Entry 8CM7 (X-ray diffraction, 2.12 A resolution); this record covers chains A and B.

[Chain A]
Name: Formate dehydrogenase, alpha subunit, selenocysteine-containing
Source organism: Desulfovibrio vulgaris str. Hildenborough
Reference sequence: Q72EJ1 (Q72EJ1_DESVH); residues 1-1005 here = UniProt positions 1-1005
Sequence (1013 residues; each row starts with the number of its first residue):
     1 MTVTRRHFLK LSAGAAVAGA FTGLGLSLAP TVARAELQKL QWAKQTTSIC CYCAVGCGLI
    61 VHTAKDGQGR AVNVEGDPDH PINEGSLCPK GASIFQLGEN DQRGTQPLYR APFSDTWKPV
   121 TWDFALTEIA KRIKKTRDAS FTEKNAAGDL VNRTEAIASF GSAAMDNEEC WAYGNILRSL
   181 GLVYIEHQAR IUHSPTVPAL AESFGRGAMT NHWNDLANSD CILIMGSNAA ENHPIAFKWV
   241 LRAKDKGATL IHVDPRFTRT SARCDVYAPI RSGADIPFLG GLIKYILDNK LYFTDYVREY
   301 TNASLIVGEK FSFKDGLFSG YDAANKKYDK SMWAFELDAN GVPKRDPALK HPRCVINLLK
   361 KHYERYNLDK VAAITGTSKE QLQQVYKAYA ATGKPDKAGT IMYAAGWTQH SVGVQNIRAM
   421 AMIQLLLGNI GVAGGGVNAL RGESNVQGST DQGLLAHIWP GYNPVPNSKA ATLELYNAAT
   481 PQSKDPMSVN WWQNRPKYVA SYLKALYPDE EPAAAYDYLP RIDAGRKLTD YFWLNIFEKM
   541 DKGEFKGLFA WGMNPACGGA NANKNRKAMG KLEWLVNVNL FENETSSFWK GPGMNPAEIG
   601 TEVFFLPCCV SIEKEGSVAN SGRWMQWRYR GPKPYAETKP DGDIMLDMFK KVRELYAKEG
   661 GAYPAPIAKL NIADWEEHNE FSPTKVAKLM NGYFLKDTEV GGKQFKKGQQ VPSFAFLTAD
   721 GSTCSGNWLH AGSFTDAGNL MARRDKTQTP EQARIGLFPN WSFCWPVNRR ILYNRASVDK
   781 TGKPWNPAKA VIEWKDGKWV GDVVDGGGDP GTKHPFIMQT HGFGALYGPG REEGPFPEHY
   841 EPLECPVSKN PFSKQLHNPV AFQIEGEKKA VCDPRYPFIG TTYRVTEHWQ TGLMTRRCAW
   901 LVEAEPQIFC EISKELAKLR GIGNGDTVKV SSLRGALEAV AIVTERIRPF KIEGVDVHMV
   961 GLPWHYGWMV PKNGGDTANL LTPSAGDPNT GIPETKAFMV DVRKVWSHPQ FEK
Unresolved in the structure: 1-35, 861-868, 986-991, 1006-1013
Sequence notes: engineered mutation Ala-405 (Met in Q72EJ1); expression tag (1006-1013)
Modified residues: Sec-192 (selenocysteine)
Disulfide bonds: Cys-845/Cys-872
Bound ions: 4Fe-4S cluster Fe: Cys-50, Cys-53, Cys-57, Cys-88
Ligand contacts:
  - hydrosulfuric acid (H2S): Gln-188, Gly-442, Glu-443, Val-446
  - molybdopterin guanosine dinucleotide (MGD; 2-amino-5,6-dimercapto-7-methyl-3,7,8a,9-tetrahydro-8-oxa-1,3,9,10-tetraaza-anthracen-4-one guanosine dinucleotide), molecule 1: Cys-53, Lys-90, Sec-192, Met-225, Gly-226, Ser-227, Asn-228, Glu-231, Asn-232, His-233, Val-253, Asp-254, Pro-255, Arg-256, Thr-258, Ile-270, Ser-272, Gly-273, Asp-275, Ala-404, Ala-405, Gly-406, Trp-407, His-410, Gly-442, Glu-443, Thr-881, Thr-882, Tyr-883, Arg-884, Val-885, Thr-886, His-888, Trp-889, Gln-890, Trp-964, His-965, Lys-996
  - molybdopterin guanosine dinucleotide (MGD), molecule 2: Ala-164, Met-165, Gln-188, Ile-191, Sec-192, Gln-409, Glu-443, Trp-551, Gly-552, Met-553, Asn-554, Pro-555, Gly-558, Val-578, Asn-579, Leu-580, Cys-608, Cys-609, Lys-614, Asp-641, Thr-882, Arg-884, Trp-889, Gln-890, Thr-891, Gly-892, Leu-893, Met-894, Trp-964, Asn-979, Thr-982, Thr-995, Lys-996
  - 4Fe-4S cluster (SF4): Cys-50, Tyr-52, Cys-53, Val-55, Gly-56, Cys-57, Leu-87, Cys-88, Lys-90, Gly-91, His-233, Pro-234, Ile-235
Reported in the primary citation:
  - mutagenesis - M405A, C845A: decreased catalytic activity
  - conformationally variable residues (order/disorder transition, side-chain flip): Sec-192, Gln-409, Ala-985 to Ile-992
  - mutagenesis - C845A: unchanged stability
  - catalytic residues: Arg-441 (citing earlier work)

[Chain B]
Name: Formate dehydrogenase, beta subunit, putative
Source organism: Desulfovibrio vulgaris str. Hildenborough
Reference sequence: Q72EJ0 (Q72EJ0_DESVH); residues 1-215 here = UniProt positions 1-215
Sequence (215 residues; each row starts with the number of its first residue):
     1 MGKMFFVDLS RCTACRGCQI ACKQWKNLPA EETRNTGSHQ NPPDLSYVTL KTVRFTEKSR
    61 KGPGIDWLFF PEQCRHCVEP PCKGQADVDL EGAVVKDETT GAVLFTELTA KVDGESVRSA
   121 CPYDIPRIDP VTKRLSKCDM CNDRVQNGLL PACVKTCPTG TMNFGDEQEM LALAEKRLAE
   181 VKKTYPGAVL GDPNDVRVVY LFTRDPKDFY EHAVA
Unresolved in the structure: 1
Bound ions: 4Fe-4S cluster Fe site 1: Cys-12, Cys-15, Cys-18, Cys-157; 4Fe-4S cluster Fe site 2: Cys-22, Cys-138, Cys-141, Cys-153; 4Fe-4S cluster Fe site 3: Cys-74, Cys-77, Cys-82, Cys-121
Ligand contacts:
  - 4Fe-4S cluster (SF4), molecule 1: Phe-5, Cys-22, Lys-26, Leu-50, Lys-51, Gln-73, Cys-138, Asp-139, Met-140, Cys-141, Pro-151, Ala-152, Cys-153
  - 4Fe-4S cluster (SF4), molecule 2: Cys-12, Thr-13, Ala-14, Cys-15, Arg-16, Gly-17, Cys-18, Val-53, Pro-71, Thr-156, Cys-157, Pro-158, Thr-159, Thr-161, Met-162
  - 4Fe-4S cluster (SF4), molecule 3: Cys-74, Arg-75, His-76, Cys-77, Pro-81, Cys-82, Val-103, Phe-105, Cys-121, Pro-122, Tyr-123, Ile-125, Pro-126, Lys-137

[Chain A / chain B interface]
Contacting residue pairs (107; chain A residue first):
  Glu-36(A) / Asn-147(B)
  Leu-37(A) / Trp-25(B)  hydrophobic
  Leu-37(A) / Asp-143(B)
  Leu-37(A) / Arg-144(B)
  Leu-37(A) / Asn-147(B)
  Leu-37(A) / Leu-149(B)  hydrophobic
  Lys-39(A) / Gln-24(B)  hydrogen bond (side chain-backbone)
  Lys-39(A) / Trp-25(B)  hydrogen bond (side chain-backbone)
  Lys-39(A) / Asn-27(B)  hydrogen bond
  Asn-73(A) / Gln-24(B)  hydrogen bond
  Asn-73(A) / Trp-25(B)
  Val-74(A) / Gln-24(B)  hydrogen bond (backbone-side chain)
  Glu-75(A) / Trp-25(B)
  Glu-75(A) / Arg-144(B)  salt bridge
  Glu-75(A) / Lys-155(B)  salt bridge
  Gly-76(A) / Lys-155(B)  hydrogen bond (backbone-side chain)
  Pro-78(A) / Lys-155(B)
  Gly-85(A) / Lys-155(B)
  Ser-86(A) / Lys-155(B)  hydrogen bond (backbone-backbone)
  Ser-86(A) / Thr-156(B)
  Ser-86(A) / Cys-157(B)
  Ser-86(A) / Pro-158(B)
  Leu-87(A) / Gly-17(B)
  Leu-87(A) / Thr-156(B)  hydrogen bond (backbone-side chain)
  Pro-89(A) / Cys-15(B)
  Pro-89(A) / Arg-16(B)
  Pro-89(A) / Gly-17(B)
  Pro-89(A) / Ile-20(B)
  Ala-92(A) / Ile-20(B)  hydrophobic
  Ala-92(A) / Gln-24(B)
  Ser-93(A) / Ile-20(B)
  Phe-95(A) / Gln-24(B)
  Phe-95(A) / Asn-27(B)
  Ala-230(A) / Thr-13(B)
  Ile-235(A) / Pro-158(B)  hydrophobic
  Phe-237(A) / Thr-13(B)
  Lys-238(A) / Pro-158(B)
  Leu-241(A) / Arg-11(B)
  Leu-241(A) / Thr-159(B)
  Lys-244(A) / Thr-184(B)
  Asp-245(A) / Arg-11(B)  salt bridge
  Phe-257(A) / Arg-60(B)
  Phe-257(A) / Gly-64(B)
  Phe-257(A) / Ile-65(B)
  Thr-258(A) / Trp-67(B)
  Arg-259(A) / Thr-13(B)
  Arg-259(A) / Ala-14(B)  hydrogen bond (side chain-backbone)
  Arg-259(A) / Trp-67(B)
  Ala-262(A) / Phe-69(B)  hydrophobic
  Ala-262(A) / Tyr-185(B)
  Arg-263(A) / Leu-9(B)
  Arg-263(A) / Ser-10(B)  hydrogen bond (side chain-backbone)
  Arg-263(A) / Arg-11(B)
  Arg-263(A) / Cys-12(B)  hydrogen bond (side chain-backbone)
  Arg-263(A) / Phe-69(B)
  Arg-263(A) / Tyr-185(B)  hydrogen bond
  Tyr-267(A) / Pro-63(B)  hydrophobic
  Tyr-267(A) / Gly-64(B)
  Pro-269(A) / Pro-63(B)
  Gln-381(A) / Pro-63(B)
  Thr-886(A) / Cys-15(B)
  Glu-887(A) / Cys-15(B)
  Glu-887(A) / Arg-16(B)  salt bridge
  Ala-899(A) / Ala-30(B)
  Trp-900(A) / Lys-23(B)
  Trp-900(A) / Gln-24(B)
  Trp-900(A) / Leu-28(B)  hydrogen bond (side chain-backbone)
  Val-902(A) / Thr-33(B)
  Glu-903(A) / Lys-23(B)  salt bridge
  Glu-903(A) / Ala-30(B)
  Glu-903(A) / Glu-31(B)  hydrogen bond (side chain-backbone)
  Glu-903(A) / Thr-33(B)  hydrogen bond (backbone-side chain)
  Glu-903(A) / Asn-41(B)
  Glu-903(A) / Pro-42(B)
  Glu-903(A) / Thr-49(B)
  Ala-904(A) / Arg-16(B)  hydrogen bond (backbone-side chain)
  Ala-904(A) / His-39(B)
  Ala-904(A) / Asn-41(B)
  Glu-905(A) / Arg-16(B)  salt bridge
  Glu-905(A) / His-39(B)  salt bridge
  Pro-906(A) / Thr-33(B)
  Pro-906(A) / Arg-34(B)
  Pro-906(A) / Asn-35(B)
  Pro-906(A) / Asn-41(B)
  Gln-907(A) / Arg-34(B)
  Gln-907(A) / Asn-35(B)  hydrogen bond (side chain-backbone)
  Phe-909(A) / His-39(B)
  Glu-911(A) / His-39(B)  salt bridge
  Asn-924(A) / Gly-37(B)  hydrogen bond (side chain-backbone)
  Gly-925(A) / Thr-36(B)
  Gly-925(A) / Gly-37(B)
  Val-940(A) / Asn-35(B)
  Val-940(A) / Gly-37(B)
  Ala-941(A) / Gly-37(B)
  Ile-942(A) / Asn-35(B)
  Ile-942(A) / Gly-37(B)
  Ile-942(A) / His-39(B)
  Thr-944(A) / Glu-57(B)  hydrogen bond
  Glu-945(A) / Ser-59(B)  hydrogen bond
  Glu-945(A) / Gly-64(B)
  Glu-945(A) / Ile-65(B)
  Arg-946(A) / His-39(B)
  Arg-946(A) / Glu-57(B)  salt bridge
  Arg-946(A) / Ile-65(B)
  Arg-946(A) / Trp-67(B)
  Arg-948(A) / Gly-62(B)  hydrogen bond (side chain-backbone)
  Arg-948(A) / Gly-64(B)  hydrogen bond (side chain-backbone)
Other interface residues (no listed pair), chain A (58 interface residues in all): Leu-40, Cys-88, Pro-234, Arg-242, Asp-265, Val-885, Leu-901
Other interface residues (no listed pair), chain B (51 interface residues in all): Gln-19, Ala-21, Pro-29, Ser-38, Phe-55

[Overview]
58 residues of chain A and 51 residues of chain B are in contact; the contacts include 22 hydrogen bonds and 9
salt bridges. Among the polar pairs are Glu-75(A)/Arg-144(B), Glu-75(A)/Lys-155(B) and Asp-245(A)/Arg-11(B).
The paper reports the catalytic residue Arg-441(A); M405A and C845A of chain A reduce catalytic activity.
Here chain A is Formate dehydrogenase, alpha subunit, selenocysteine-containing and chain B is Formate
dehydrogenase, beta subunit, putative, both from Desulfovibrio vulgaris str. Hildenborough. Entry 8CM7
(W-formate dehydrogenase M405A from Desulfovibrio vulgaris) was determined by X-ray diffraction together with
8CM4, 8CM5 and 8CM6 from the same study.
